3BU0 - chains A and B of the 3 polymer chains in the assembly; structure by X-ray diffraction, 2.50 A resolution.

Chain A:
Name: Alpha-ketoglutarate-dependent dioxygenase alkB homolog 2
Source organism: Homo sapiens
Notes: EC 1.14.11.-
Reference sequence: Q6NS38 (ALKB2_HUMAN); numbering as in UniProt (aligned over 56-258)
Chain sequence (203 residues; row label = number of the first residue in the row):
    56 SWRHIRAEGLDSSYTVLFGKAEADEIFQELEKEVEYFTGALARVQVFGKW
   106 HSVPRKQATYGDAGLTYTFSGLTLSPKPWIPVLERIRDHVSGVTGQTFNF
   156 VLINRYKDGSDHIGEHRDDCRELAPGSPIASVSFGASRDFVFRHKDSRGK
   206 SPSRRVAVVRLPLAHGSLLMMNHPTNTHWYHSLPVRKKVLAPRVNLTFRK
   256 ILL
Differences from the reference sequence: engineered mutation Ser67 (Cys in Q6NS38), Ser165 (Cys in Q6NS38), Cys175 (Glu in Q6NS38), Ser192 (Cys in Q6NS38)
Metal / ion sites: Mn2+: His171, Asp173, His236 (together with 2-oxoglutaric acid)
Residues lining bound ligands: 2-oxoglutaric acid (AKG): Tyr122, Leu157, Asn159, Tyr161, Ile168, His171, Asp173, Ser186, Phe195, Leu218, His236, Leu238, Arg248, Asn250, Thr252, Arg254
Swiss-Prot annotation at these positions:
  - binding site (substrate): Phe102 to Lys104, Tyr122 to Phe124, Asp174
  - binding site (2-oxoglutarate): Asn159, Tyr161, His171, His236, Arg248, Thr252, Arg254
  - binding site (Fe cation): His171, Asp173, His236
  - mutagenesis: Val101 to Gly103 (Strong decrease of activity toward N1-methyladenine adduct in both ssDNA and dsDNA substrates), Val101 (V101A: Decreases activity toward N1-methyladenine adduct in ssDNA. Has no effect on lesion repair in dsDNA; V101G: Loss of activity toward N1-methyladenine adduct in either ssDNA or dsDNA ...), Phe102 (F102A: Strong decrease of activity toward N1-methyladenine adduct. Loss of activity toward N1-methyladenine adduct in either ssDNA or dsDNA; when associated with G-101), Arg110 (R110A: Loss of activity toward N1-methyladenine adduct in either ssDNA or dsDNA), Tyr122 (Y122A: Decreases activity toward N1-methyladenine adduct in either ssDNA or dsDNA), Phe124 (F124A: Loss of activity toward N1-methyladenine adduct in either ssDNA or dsDNA), Ser125 (S125A: Strong decrease of activity toward N1-methyladenine adduct in ssDNA. Has no effect on lesion repair in dsDNA), Asp173 (D173A: Loss of activity associated with decreased rDNA transcription), His236 (H236A: Decreases activity)
What the authors report for this chain:
  - Mn2+ coordination: His171, Asp173, His236
  - specificity-determining residues: Phe124 (proposed by the authors, not directly observed)

Chain B:
Molecule: 13-nt DNA strand
Sequence (13 nucleotides; row label = number of the first residue in the row):
     1 CTGTATXATTGCG
Modified positions: 2YR (2'-deoxy-N-(2-sulfanylethyl)cytidine 5'-(dihydrogen phosphate)) at position 7

Chain A / chain B interface:
Contacting residue pairs (26):
  Val99(A) - DA8(B)  sugar contact
  Val101(A) - DT6(B)  phosphate contact
  Val101(A) - 2YR_7(B)  phosphate contact
  Val101(A) - DA8(B)  sugar contact
  Phe102(A) - DT6(B)  stacking on the base
  Phe102(A) - DA8(B)  base contact
  His106(A) - DA8(B)  sugar contact
  His106(A) - DT9(B)  sugar contact
  Pro109(A) - DA8(B)  phosphate contact
  Pro109(A) - DT9(B)  phosphate contact
  Arg110(A) - DA8(B)  salt bridge to the phosphate
  Tyr122(A) - 2YR_7(B)  base contact
  Phe124(A) - 2YR_7(B)  base contact
  Ser125(A) - 2YR_7(B)  hydrogen bond to the phosphate
  His167(A) - DT9(B)  salt bridge to the phosphate
  Ile168(A) - 2YR_7(B)  base contact
  Ile168(A) - DA8(B)  phosphate contact
  Gly169(A) - 2YR_7(B)  hydrogen bond to the phosphate
  Gly169(A) - DA8(B)  hydrogen bond to the phosphate
  Glu170(A) - 2YR_7(B)  sugar contact
  His171(A) - 2YR_7(B)  sugar contact
  Arg172(A) - 2YR_7(B)  base contact
  Asp173(A) - 2YR_7(B)  base contact
  Cys175(A) - 2YR_7(B)  covalent bond
  Leu178(A) - 2YR_7(B)  base contact
  Tyr235(A) - DT6(B)  hydrogen bond to the phosphate
Also at the interface, not in a pair above, chain A (22 interface residues in all): Val108, Thr123, Asp174
Also at the interface, not in a pair above, chain B (5 interface residues in all): DA5

Summary:
Chain A and chain B form an interface of 22 and 5 residues respectively, with 1 covalent bond, 4 hydrogen
bonds, 2 salt bridges and 1 aromatic stacking contact. Among the polar pairs are Ser125(A)-2YR_7(B),
Gly169(A)-2YR_7(B) and Gly169(A)-DA8(B). The paper reports Mn2+ coordination by His171(A), Asp173(A) and
His236(A); the specificity determinant Phe124(A).
Here chain A is Alpha-ketoglutarate-dependent dioxygenase alkB homolog 2 (Homo sapiens) and chain B is a 13-nt
DNA strand. Entry 3BU0 (crystal structure of human ABH2 cross-linked to dsDNA with cofactors) was determined
by X-ray diffraction together with 3BI3, 3BIE, 3BKZ, 3BTX, 3BTY, 3BTZ and 3BUC from the same study.
